Entry 7V05 (electron microscopy, 3.40 A resolution); this record covers chains F and X of the 29 polymer chains in the assembly.

[Chain F]
Protein: 850 Fab Heavy Chain
Source organism: Mus musculus
Notes: antibody fragment or engineered binder
Chain sequence (226 residues; row label = number of the first residue in the row; a row labelled like 82A-82C holds insertion residues (82A, then the next letters in order)):
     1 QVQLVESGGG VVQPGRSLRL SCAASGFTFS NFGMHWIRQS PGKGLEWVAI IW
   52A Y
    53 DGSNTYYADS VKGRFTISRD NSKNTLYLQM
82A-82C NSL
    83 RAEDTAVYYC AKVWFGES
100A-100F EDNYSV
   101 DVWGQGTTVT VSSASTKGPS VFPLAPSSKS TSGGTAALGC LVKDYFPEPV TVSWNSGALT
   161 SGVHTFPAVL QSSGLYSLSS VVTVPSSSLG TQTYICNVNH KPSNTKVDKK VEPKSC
Unresolved in the structure: 215-216
Disulfides: Cys22-Cys92, Cys140-Cys196

[Chain X]
Protein: Circumsporozoite protein
Source organism: Plasmodium falciparum
UniProtKB: Q7K740 (CSP_PLAF7); residues -104 to 260 here correspond to UniProt positions 20-384 (UniProt number = residue number + 124)
Chain sequence (372 residues; row label = number of the first residue in the row; numbers below 1 keep their minus sign (Phe-104 is residue -104)):
  -104 FQEYQCYGSS SNTRVLNELN YDNAGTNLYN ELEMNYYGKQ ENWYSLKKNS RSLGENDDGN
   -44 NEDNEKLRKP KHKKLKQPAD GNPDPNANPN VDPNANPNVD PNANPNVDPN ANPNANPNAN
    16 PNANPNANPN ANPNANPNAN PNANPNANPN ANPNANPNAN PNANPNANPN ANPNANPNAN
    76 PNANPNANPN ANPNANPNAN PNANPNANPN ANPNANPNAN PNANPNANPN ANPNANPNAN
   136 PNANPNANPN ANPNKNNQGN GQGHNMPNDP NRNVDENANA NSAVKNNNNE EPSDKHIKEY
   196 LNKIQNSLST EWSPCSVTCG NGIQVRIKPG SANKPKDELD YANDIEKKIC KMEKCSSVFN
   256 VVQSSPHHHH HH
Unresolved in the structure: -104 to 3, 115-267
Sequence notes: conflict Ala74 (Val198 in Q7K740), Asn75 (Asp199 in Q7K740), Gln258 (Asn382 in Q7K740); expression tag (261-267)

[How chain F and chain X interact]
Residue-residue contacts (26; chain F residue first):
  Asn31(F) - Asn57(X)
  Asn31(F) - Ala58(X)  hydrogen bond (backbone-backbone)
  Phe32(F) - Asn57(X)
  Gly33(F) - Pro56(X)  hydrogen bond (backbone-backbone)
  Gly33(F) - Asn57(X)  hydrogen bond (backbone-side chain)
  Trp52(F) - Pro52(X)
  Trp52(F) - Ala54(X)
  Trp52(F) - Asn55(X)
  Trp52(F) - Pro56(X)
  Tyr52A(F) - Pro56(X)  hydrogen bond (backbone-backbone)
  Tyr52A(F) - Asn57(X)
  Tyr52A(F) - Ala58(X)  hydrophobic
  Tyr58(F) - Ala50(X)
  Val95(F) - Pro56(X)  hydrophobic
  Val95(F) - Asn57(X)
  Trp96(F) - Asn57(X)  hydrogen bond (backbone-side chain)
  Phe97(F) - Asn57(X)
  Phe97(F) - Pro60(X)  hydrophobic
  Ser100(F) - Asn55(X)
  Asp100B(F) - Asn53(X)
  Asn100C(F) - Asn51(X)  hydrogen bond
  Asn100C(F) - Asn53(X)
  Tyr100D(F) - Asn53(X)  hydrogen bond (backbone-backbone)
  Tyr100D(F) - Asn55(X)  hydrogen bond
  Tyr100D(F) - Pro56(X)
  Tyr100D(F) - Asn57(X)
Other interface residues (no listed pair), chain F (14 interface residues in all): Ile50

[In short]
14 residues of chain F and 10 residues of chain X are in contact, with 8 hydrogen bonds. Among the polar pairs
are Gly33(F)-Asn57(X), Trp96(F)-Asn57(X) and Asn100C(F)-Asn51(X).
Here chain F is 850 Fab Heavy Chain (Mus musculus) and chain X is Circumsporozoite protein (Plasmodium
falciparum). Entry 7V05 (Complex of Plasmodium falciparum circumsporozoite protein with 850 Fab) was
determined by electron microscopy, deposited together with 7UYL and 7UYM.
